4RRV - chains A and B; structure by X-ray diffraction, 1.41 A resolution.

== Chain A ==
Name: 3-phosphoinositide-dependent protein kinase 1
Source organism: Homo sapiens
Notes: EC 2.7.11.1; fragment: catalytic domain
UniProt: O15530 (PDPK1_HUMAN); numbering as in UniProt (aligned over 50-359)
Sequence (311 residues; row label = number of the first residue in the row):
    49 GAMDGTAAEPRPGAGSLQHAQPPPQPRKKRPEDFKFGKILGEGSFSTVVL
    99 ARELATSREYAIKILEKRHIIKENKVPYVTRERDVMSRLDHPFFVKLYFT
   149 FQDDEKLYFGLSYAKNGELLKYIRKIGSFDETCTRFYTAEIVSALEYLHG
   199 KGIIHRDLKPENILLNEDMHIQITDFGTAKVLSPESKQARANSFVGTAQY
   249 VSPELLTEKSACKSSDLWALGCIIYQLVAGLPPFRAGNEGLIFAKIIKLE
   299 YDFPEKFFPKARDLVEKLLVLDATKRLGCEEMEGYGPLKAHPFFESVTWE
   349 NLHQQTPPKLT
Not modelled in the structure: 49-75
Modified residues: Ser241 (phosphoserine; SEP)
Differences from the reference sequence: expression tag (49); engineered mutation Gly288 (Tyr in O15530), Ala292 (Gln in O15530)
Residues lining bound ligands: ATP (adenosine-5'-triphosphate): Leu88, Gly89, Glu90, Gly91, Ser92, Phe93, Ser94, Val96, Ala109, Lys111, Val143, Leu159, Ser160, Tyr161, Ala162, Glu166, Leu212, Asp223
UniProt features mapped onto this chain:
  - active site: Asp205 (Proton acceptor)
  - binding site (ATP): Ser92 to Ser94, Lys111, Ser160 to Ala162, Glu166, Glu209, Asp223
  - modified residue: Ser241 (Phosphoserine), Lys304 (N6-acetyllysine), Thr354 (Phosphothreonine)
  - mutagenesis: Ser241 (S241A: No activation), Ala277 (A277V: 3-fold increase in kinase activity), Thr354 (T354A: Abolishes phosphorylation by MELK)
Reported in the primary citation:
  - mutagenesis - L155A, L155E: abolished catalytic activity with Serine/threonine-protein kinase N2 (chain B)
  - conformationally variable residues (side-chain flip): Arg131, Phe157

== Chain B ==
Name: Serine/threonine-protein kinase N2
Notes: fragment: PIFtide (PRK2 hydrophobic motif
UniProt: Q16513 (PKN2_HUMAN); residues 9-23 here correspond to UniProt positions 969-983 (UniProt number = residue number + 960)
Sequence (15 residues; row label = number of the first residue in the row):
     9 EEQEMFRDFDYIADW
Not modelled in the structure: 9-12, 22-23
UniProt features mapped onto this chain:
  - region: Asp18 to Trp23 (Negatively regulates the responsiveness of the catalytic activity by cardiolipin and is required for optimal activation by the GTP-bound RhoA)

== Chain A / chain B interface ==
Residue-residue contacts (27; chain A residue first):
  Lys115(A) with Phe14(B)
  Ile118(A) with Phe14(B), hydrophobic
  Ile119(A) with Phe14(B), hydrophobic
  Val127(A) with Phe17(B), hydrophobic
  Arg131(A) with Asp16(B), hydrogen bond (side chain-backbone); Phe17(B), hydrogen bond (side chain-backbone); Asp18(B), hydrogen bond (side chain-backbone); Tyr19(B)
  Ser135(A) with Tyr19(B)
  Lys144(A) with Ala21(B)
  Leu145(A) with Tyr19(B); Ala21(B)
  Tyr146(A) with Ile20(B); Ala21(B), hydrogen bond (backbone-backbone)
  Phe147(A) with Tyr19(B); Ile20(B), hydrophobic
  Thr148(A) with Phe17(B), hydrogen bond (side chain-backbone); Asp18(B); Tyr19(B), hydrogen bond (side chain-backbone)
  Phe149(A) with Phe17(B); Asp18(B)
  Gln150(A) with Phe14(B), hydrogen bond (side chain-backbone); Asp18(B), hydrogen bond
  Leu155(A) with Phe14(B), hydrophobic; Phe17(B), hydrophobic
  Tyr156(A) with Phe17(B)
  Phe157(A) with Phe17(B), hydrophobic
Other interface residues (no listed pair), chain A (19 interface residues in all): Lys76, Lys77, Val124
Other interface residues (no listed pair), chain B (8 interface residues in all): Met13
From the paper, about this interface:
  - specific contacts: Phe157(A)-Phe17(B), Asp16(B)-Arg131(A), Asp18(B)-Gln150(A)
  - interface residues, chain B: Met13(B), Phe14(B), Phe17(B), Tyr19(B), Ile20(B), Ala21(B)

== Overview ==
19 residues of chain A and 8 residues of chain B are in contact, with 8 hydrogen bonds. Polar pairs include
Arg131(A)-Asp16(B), Arg131(A)-Phe17(B) and Arg131(A)-Asp18(B). The authors report contacts between Phe157(A)
and Phe17(B), Asp16(B) and Arg131(A) and Asp18(B) and Gln150(A). From the paper: L155A and L155E of chain A
abolish catalytic activity with Serine/threonine-protein kinase N2 (chain B); interface residues Met13(B),
Phe14(B) and Phe17(B) among others.
Here chain A is 3-phosphoinositide-dependent protein kinase 1 (Homo sapiens) and chain B is
Serine/threonine-protein kinase N2. Entry 4RRV (Crystal structure of PDK1 in complex with ATP and PIFtide) was
determined by X-ray diffraction (same publication as 4RQK and 4RQV).
